PDB entry 3HDA | X-ray diffraction, 2.13 A resolution | chains P and Z

== Chain P ==
Protein: Secreted protease C
Organism: Erwinia chrysanthemi
Notes: EC 3.4.24.-
UniProtKB: P16317 (PRTC_ERWCH); residue numbers follow UniProt; this construct covers 18-479
Sequence (462 residues; numbered 18 to 479; the number before each row is that of its first residue):
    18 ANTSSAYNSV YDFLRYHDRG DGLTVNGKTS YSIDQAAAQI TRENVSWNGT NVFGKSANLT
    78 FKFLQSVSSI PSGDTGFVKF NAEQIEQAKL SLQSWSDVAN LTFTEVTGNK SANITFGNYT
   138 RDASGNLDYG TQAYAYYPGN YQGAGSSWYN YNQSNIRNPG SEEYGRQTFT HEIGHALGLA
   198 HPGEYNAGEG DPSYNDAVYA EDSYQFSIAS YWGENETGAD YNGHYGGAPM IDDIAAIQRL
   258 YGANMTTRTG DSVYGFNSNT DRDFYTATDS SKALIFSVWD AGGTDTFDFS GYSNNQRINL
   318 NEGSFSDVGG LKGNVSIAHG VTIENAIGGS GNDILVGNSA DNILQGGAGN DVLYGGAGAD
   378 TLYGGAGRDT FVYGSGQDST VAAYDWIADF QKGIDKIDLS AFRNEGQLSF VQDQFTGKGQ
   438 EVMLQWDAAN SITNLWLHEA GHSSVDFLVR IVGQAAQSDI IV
Disordered / not traced: 18-60, 201-237
Construct notes: engineered mutation Ala226 (Met in P16317)
Curated features (UniProtKB/Swiss-Prot):
  - active site: Glu189
  - binding site (Zn(2+)): His188, His192, Tyr228
  - binding site (Ca(2+)): Arg265, Gly267, Asp297, Gly299, Gly300, Asp302, Thr339, Glu341, Gly346, Gly348, Asp350, Asn355, Ala357, Asn359, Gly363, Gly364, Ala365, Gly366, Asp368, Gly372 and 11 more in UniProt
Metal / ion sites: Ca2+ site 1: Arg265, Gly267, Ser269, Asp297, Gly299, Asp302; Ca2+ site 2: Gly300, Asp302, Thr339, Glu341; Ca2+ site 3: Gly346, Gly348, Asp350, Gly363, Ala365, Asp368; Ca2+ site 4: Asn355, Ala357, Asn359, Gly372, Ala374, Asp377; Ca2+ site 5: Gly364, Gly366, Asp368, Gly381, Ala383, Asp386; Ca2+ site 6: Gly373, Gly375, Asp377, Asp395, Asp402; Ca2+ site 7: Gly382, Gly384, Asp386, Gln408, Asp412
From the paper describing this entry:
  - conformationally variable residues (order/disorder transition, side-chain flip): Ala18 to Asn61, His188, His192, Pro199 to Tyr238
  - mutagenesis - M226A: decreased catalytic activity

== Chain Z ==
Protein: Uncharacterized peptide
Sequence (6 residues; each row starts with the number of its first residue):
     1 AEAAQA

== Interface between chain P and chain Z ==
Pairs across the interface (21; chain P residue first):
  Gln149(P) - Gln5(Z)
  Gln149(P) - Ala6(Z)
  Ala150(P) - Ala4(Z)
  Ala150(P) - Gln5(Z)  hydrogen bond (backbone-backbone)
  Tyr151(P) - Glu2(Z)
  Tyr151(P) - Ala3(Z)
  Tyr151(P) - Ala4(Z)  hydrophobic
  Ala152(P) - Ala1(Z)
  Ala152(P) - Glu2(Z)
  Ala152(P) - Ala3(Z)  hydrogen bond (backbone-backbone)
  Tyr153(P) - Ala1(Z)
  Tyr153(P) - Glu2(Z)
  Tyr154(P) - Ala1(Z)  hydrogen bond (backbone-backbone)
  Tyr158(P) - Ala1(Z)  hydrogen bond (side chain-backbone)
  Tyr181(P) - Gln5(Z)  hydrogen bond
  Tyr181(P) - Ala6(Z)  hydrogen bond (side chain-backbone)
  Thr185(P) - Gln5(Z)  hydrogen bond
  His188(P) - Gln5(Z)  hydrogen bond
  His192(P) - Ala1(Z)
  His192(P) - Glu2(Z)
  His192(P) - Ala3(Z)
Also at the interface, not in a pair above, chain P (12 interface residues in all): Ser89

== In short ==
The interface between chain P and chain Z involves 12 residues on one side and 6 on the other, with 8 hydrogen
bonds. Polar contacts include Tyr158(P)-Ala1(Z), Tyr181(P)-Gln5(Z) and Tyr181(P)-Ala6(Z). The paper reports
that M226A of chain P reduces catalytic activity; conformational variability at Ala18(P), His188(P) and
His192(P) among others.
Here chain P is Secreted protease C (Erwinia chrysanthemi) and chain Z is Uncharacterized peptide. Entry 3HDA
(PrtC methionine mutants: M226A_DESY) was determined by X-ray diffraction (same publication as 3HB2, 3HBU and
3HBV).
